8C5V - chains L and N of the 20 polymer chains in the assembly; structure by electron microscopy, 12.00 A resolution (very low resolution: no residue pairs are listed; an interface is given only as per-side residue counts).

== Chain L (and N) ==
Molecule: Methyl-accepting chemotaxis protein I
From: Escherichia coli
Notes: chain N of this document is another copy of the same molecule, construct and numbering; everything in this record applies to it too
UniProtKB: P02942 (MCP1_ECOLI); residues 1-516 here = UniProt positions 1-516
Chain sequence (516 residues; each row starts with the number of its first residue):
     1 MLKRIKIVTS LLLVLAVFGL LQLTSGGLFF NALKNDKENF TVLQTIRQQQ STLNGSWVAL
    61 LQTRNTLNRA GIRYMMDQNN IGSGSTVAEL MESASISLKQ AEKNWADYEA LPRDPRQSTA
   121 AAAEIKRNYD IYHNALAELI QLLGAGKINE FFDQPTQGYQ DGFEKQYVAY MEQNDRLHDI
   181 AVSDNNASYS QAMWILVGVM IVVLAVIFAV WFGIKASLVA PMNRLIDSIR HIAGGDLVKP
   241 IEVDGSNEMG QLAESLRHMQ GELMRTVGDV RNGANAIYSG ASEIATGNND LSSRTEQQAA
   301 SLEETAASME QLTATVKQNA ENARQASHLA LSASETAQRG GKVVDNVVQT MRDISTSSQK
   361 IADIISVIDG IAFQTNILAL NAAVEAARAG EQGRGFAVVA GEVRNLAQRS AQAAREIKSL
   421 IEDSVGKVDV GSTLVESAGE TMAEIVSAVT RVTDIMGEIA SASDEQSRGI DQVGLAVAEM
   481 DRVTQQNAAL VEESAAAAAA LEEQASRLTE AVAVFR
Swiss-Prot annotation at these positions:
  - region: Arg-64 to Arg-73 (The 3 Arg may form a positively charged pocket, which binds the alpha-carboxyl group of the attractant AA)
  - modified residue: Gln-297 (Glutamate methyl ester (Gln)), Glu-304 (Glutamate methyl ester (Glu)), Gln-311 (Glutamate methyl ester (Gln)), Glu-493 (Glutamate methyl ester (Glu)), Glu-502 (Glutamate methyl ester (Glu))

== Interface between chain L and chain N ==
At this resolution (12 A) residue pairs are not listed: 7 residues of chain L and 7 of chain N lie at the interface.

== In short ==
The chain L/chain N interface involves 7 residues from each chain.
Both chains are Methyl-accepting chemotaxis protein I (Escherichia coli). Entry 8C5V (Chemotaxis core
signalling unit from E protein lysed E. coli cells) was determined by electron microscopy.
